Entry 8ROG (X-ray diffraction, 1.94 A resolution); this record covers chains A and B.

Chain A:
Protein: Structural maintenance of chromosomes protein 1A
Organism: Homo sapiens
UniProt: Q14683 (SMC1A_HUMAN); numbering as in UniProt; present here: 1-175, 1057-1233
Amino-acid sequence (366 residues; row label = number of the first residue in the row; note: 867 numbers in that range are skipped by the numbering (no residue carries them; nothing is unmodelled there)):
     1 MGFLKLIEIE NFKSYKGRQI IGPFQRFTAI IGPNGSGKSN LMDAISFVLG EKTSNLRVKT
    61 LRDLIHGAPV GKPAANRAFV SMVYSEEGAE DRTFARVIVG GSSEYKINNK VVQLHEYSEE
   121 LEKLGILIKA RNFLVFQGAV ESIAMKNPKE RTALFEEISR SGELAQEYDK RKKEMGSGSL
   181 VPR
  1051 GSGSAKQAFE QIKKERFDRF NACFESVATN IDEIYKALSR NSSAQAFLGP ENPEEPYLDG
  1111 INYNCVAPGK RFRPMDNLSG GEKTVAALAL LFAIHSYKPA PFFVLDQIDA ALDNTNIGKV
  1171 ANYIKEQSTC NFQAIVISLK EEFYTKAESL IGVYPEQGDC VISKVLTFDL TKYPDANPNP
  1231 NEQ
Disordered / not traced: 1, 1228-1233
Differences from the reference sequence: linker (176-183, 1051-1056); engineered mutation Gln1157 (Glu in Q14683)
Ion coordination: Mg2+: Ser39, Gln137 (together with ATP-gamma-S)
Ligand contacts: ATP-gamma-S (AGS; phosphothiophosphoric acid-adenylate ester): Lys13, Ser14, Pro33, Asn34, Gly35, Ser36, Gly37, Lys38, Ser39, Asn40, Arg57, Asp63, Leu64, Ile65, His66, Gly67, Ala68, Pro69, Gln137, Gln1157, Cys1210, Val1211
UniProt features mapped onto this chain:
  - binding site (ATP): Gly32 to Ser39
  - natural variant: Val58 to Arg62 (deletion: In CDLS2), Phe133 (F133V: In CDLS2), Glu141 (E141K: In CDLS2), Tyr1085 (Y1085C: In CDLS2), Phe1122 (F1122L: In CDLS2), Arg1123 (R1123W: In CDLS2), Asn1166 (N1166T: In CDLS2; uncertain significance), Leu1189 (L1189F: In CDLS2; uncertain significance)
What the authors report for this chain:
  - binding site for ATP-gamma-S: Arg57
  - Mg2+ coordination: Gln137
  - mutagenesis - R57A: abolished catalytic activity on isolated SMC1A-HD
  - mutagenesis - R57A: decreased catalytic activity on SMC3CC/RAD21N

Chain B:
Protein: 64-kDa C-terminal product
Organism: Homo sapiens
UniProt: O60216 (RAD21_HUMAN); residues 558-629 here = UniProt positions 558-629
Amino-acid sequence (81 residues; each row starts with the number of its first residue):
   557 MKRTQQMLHG LQRALAKTGA ESISLLELCR NTNRKQAAAK FYSFLVLKKQ QAIELTQEEP
   617 YSDIIATPGP RFHGSLEVLF Q
Disordered / not traced: 557-574, 635-637
Differences from the reference sequence: initiating methionine (557); expression tag (630-637)
UniProt features mapped onto this chain:
  - modified residue: Thr623 (Phosphothreonine)
  - natural variant: Cys585 (C585R: In CDLS4), Ala622 (A622T: In MGS)

Chain A / chain B interface:
Pairs across the interface (54):
  Gly22(A) with Pro616(B)
  Pro23(A) with Pro616(B); Tyr617(B), hydrogen bond (backbone-side chain)
  Gln25(A) with Tyr617(B)
  Ile31(A) with Phe597(B), hydrophobic; Tyr598(B), hydrophobic
  Gly32(A) with Tyr598(B)
  Pro33(A) with Tyr598(B); Leu601(B); Lys605(B)
  Asn34(A) with Lys605(B), hydrogen bond
  Glu1192(A) with Lys591(B), salt bridge
  Thr1195(A) with Arg590(B); Lys591(B), hydrogen bond; Ala594(B)
  Lys1196(A) with Lys591(B)
  Ser1199(A) with Tyr617(B), hydrogen bond
  Leu1200(A) with Ala594(B), hydrophobic; Phe597(B), hydrophobic
  Gly1202(A) with Phe597(B); Leu601(B)
  Tyr1204(A) with Lys604(B)
  Pro1205(A) with Lys605(B)
  Glu1206(A) with Lys604(B), salt bridge
  Gln1207(A) with Gln607(B)
  Leu1216(A) with Phe597(B), hydrophobic; Leu601(B), hydrophobic; Leu611(B), hydrophobic; Gln613(B); Ile620(B), hydrophobic
  Thr1217(A) with Gln613(B), hydrogen bond (backbone-side chain); Pro616(B); Tyr617(B), hydrogen bond (side chain-backbone); Ile620(B)
  Phe1218(A) with Leu581(B), hydrophobic; Cys585(B), hydrophobic; Ala593(B); Phe597(B), hydrophobic
  Asp1219(A) with Tyr617(B)
  Leu1220(A) with Arg590(B), hydrogen bond (backbone-side chain); Ala594(B), hydrophobic
  Thr1221(A) with Arg590(B)
  Tyr1223(A) with Leu582(B); Cys585(B); Thr588(B); Asn589(B); Arg590(B), hydrogen bond (backbone-side chain); Ala593(B), hydrophobic
  Pro1224(A) with Thr588(B); Asn589(B); Arg590(B), hydrogen bond (backbone-backbone)
  Asp1225(A) with Arg590(B)
  Ala1226(A) with Asn589(B), hydrogen bond (backbone-side chain)
  Asn1227(A) with Asn589(B), hydrogen bond
Also at the interface, not in a pair above, chain A (34 interface residues in all): Ile20, Tyr1194, Ala1197, Val1203, Val1215, Lys1222
Also at the interface, not in a pair above, chain B (21 interface residues in all): Val602

Overview:
34 residues of chain A face 21 of chain B across their interface; the contacts include 11 hydrogen bonds and 2
salt bridges. Among the polar pairs are Glu1192(A)-Lys591(B), Glu1206(A)-Lys604(B) and Pro23(A)-Tyr617(B).
Ligands of chain A: ATP-gamma-S. From the paper: a binding site for ATP-gamma-S at Arg57(A); R57A of chain A
abolishes catalytic activity on isolated SMC1A-HD.
Here chain A is Structural maintenance of chromosomes protein 1A and chain B is 64-kDa C-terminal product,
both from Homo sapiens. Entry 8ROG (Human cohesin SMC1A-HD(shortCC-EQ)/RAD21-C complex - ATPgS-Mg-bound
conformation) was determined by X-ray diffraction together with 8P0A, 8PQ5, 8RO6, 8RO7, 8RO8, 8RO9 and 11
further entries from the same study.
